PDB entry 8BYP | electron microscopy, 3.12 A resolution | chains N and X

Chain N:
Protein: Ntnh/X
Source organism: Clostridium botulinum
Chain sequence (1174 residues; numbered 1 to 1174; the number before each row is that of its first residue):
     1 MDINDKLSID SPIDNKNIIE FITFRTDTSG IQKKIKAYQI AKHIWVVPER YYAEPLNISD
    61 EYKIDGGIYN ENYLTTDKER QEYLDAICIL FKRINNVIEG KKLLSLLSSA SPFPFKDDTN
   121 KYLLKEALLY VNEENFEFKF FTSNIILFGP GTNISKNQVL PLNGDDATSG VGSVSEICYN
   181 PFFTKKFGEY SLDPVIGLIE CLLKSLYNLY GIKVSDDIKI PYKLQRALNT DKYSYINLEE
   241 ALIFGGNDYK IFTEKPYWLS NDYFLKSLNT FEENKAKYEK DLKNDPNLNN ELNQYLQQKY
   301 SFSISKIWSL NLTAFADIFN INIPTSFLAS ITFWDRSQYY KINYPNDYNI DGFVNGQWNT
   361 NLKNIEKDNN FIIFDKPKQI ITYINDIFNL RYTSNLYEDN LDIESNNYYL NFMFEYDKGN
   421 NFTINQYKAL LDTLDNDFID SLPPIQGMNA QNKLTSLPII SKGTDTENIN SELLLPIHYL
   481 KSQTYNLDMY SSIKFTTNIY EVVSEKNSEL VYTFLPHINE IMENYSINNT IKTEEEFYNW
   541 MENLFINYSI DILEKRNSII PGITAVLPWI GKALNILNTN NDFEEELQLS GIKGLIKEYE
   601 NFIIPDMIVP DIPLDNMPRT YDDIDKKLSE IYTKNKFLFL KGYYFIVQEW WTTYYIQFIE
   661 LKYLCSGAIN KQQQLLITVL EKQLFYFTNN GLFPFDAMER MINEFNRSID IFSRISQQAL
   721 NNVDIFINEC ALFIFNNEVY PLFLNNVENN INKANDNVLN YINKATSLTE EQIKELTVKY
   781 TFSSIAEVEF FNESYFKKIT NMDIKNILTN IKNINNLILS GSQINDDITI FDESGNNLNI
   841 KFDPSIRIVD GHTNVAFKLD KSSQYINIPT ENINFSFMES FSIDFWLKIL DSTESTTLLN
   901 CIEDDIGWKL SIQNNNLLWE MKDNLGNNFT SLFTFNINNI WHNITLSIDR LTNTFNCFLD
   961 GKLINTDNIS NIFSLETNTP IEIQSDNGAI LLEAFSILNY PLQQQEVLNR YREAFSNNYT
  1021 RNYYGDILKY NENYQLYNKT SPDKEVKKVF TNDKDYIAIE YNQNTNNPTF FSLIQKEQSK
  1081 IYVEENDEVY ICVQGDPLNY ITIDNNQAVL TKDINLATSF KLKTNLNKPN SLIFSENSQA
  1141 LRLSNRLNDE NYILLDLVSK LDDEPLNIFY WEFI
Not modelled in the structure: 1-8, 129-138

Chain X:
Protein: Botulinum neurotoxin type X
Source organism: Clostridium botulinum
Reference sequence: P0DPK1 (BXX_CLOBO); numbering as in UniProt (aligned over 1-1306)
Chain sequence (1306 residues; row label = number of the first residue in the row):
     1 MKLEINKFNY NDPIDGINVI TMRPPRHSDK INKGKGPFKA FQVIKNIWIV PERYNFTNNT
    61 NDLNIPSEPI MEADAIYNPN YLNTPSEKDE FLQGVIKVLE RIKSKPEGEK LLELISSSIP
   121 LPLVSNGALT LSDNETIAYQ ENNNIVSNLQ ANLVIYGPGP DIANNATYGL YSTPISNGEG
   181 TLSEVSFSPF YLKPFDESYG NYRSLVNIVN KFVKREFAPD PASTLMHELV HVTHNLYGIS
   241 NRNFYYNFDT GKIETSRQQN SLIFEELLTF GGIDSKAISS LIIKKIIETA KNNYTTLISE
   301 RLNTVTVEND LLKYIKNKIP VQGRLGNFKL DTAEFEKKLN TILFVLNESN LAQRFSILVA
   361 KHFLKERPID PIYVNILDDN SYSTLEGFNI SSQGSNDFQG QLLESSYFEK IESNALRAFI
   421 KICPRNGLLY NAIYRNSKNY LNNIDLEDKK TTSKTNVSYP CSLLNGCIEV ENKDLFLISN
   481 KDSLNDINLS EEKIKPETTV FFKDKLPPQD ITLSNYDFTE ANSIPSISQQ NILERNEELY
   541 EPIRNSLFEI KTIYVDKLTT FHFLEAQNID ESIDSSKIRV ELTDSVDEAL SNPNKVYSPF
   601 KNMSNTINSI ETGITSTYIF YQWLRSIVKD FSDETGKIDV IDKSSDTLAI VPYIGPLLNI
   661 GNDIRHGDFV GAIELAGITA LLEYVPEFTI PILVGLEVIG GELAREQVEA IVNNALDKRD
   721 QKWAEVYNIT KAQWWGTIHL QINTRLAHTY KALSRQANAI KMNMEFQLAN YKGNIDDKAK
   781 IKNAISETEI LLNKSVEQAM KNTEKFMIKL SNSYLTKEMI PKVQDNLKNF DLETKKTLDK
   841 FIKEKEDILG TNLSSSLRRK VSIRLNKNIA FDINDIPFSE FDDLINQYKN EIEDYEVLNL
   901 GAEDGKIKDL SGTTSDINIG SDIELADGRE NKAIKIKGSE NSTIKIAMNK YLRFSATDNF
   961 SISFWIKHPK PTNLLNNGIE YTLVENFNQR GWKISIQDSK LIWYLRDHNN SIKIVTPDYI
  1021 AFNGWNLITI TNNRSKGSIV YVNGSKIEEK DISSIWNTEV DDPIIFRLKN NRDTQAFTLL
  1081 DQFSIYRKEL NQNEVVKLYN YYFNSNYIRD IWGNPLQYNK KYYLQTQDKP GKGLIREYWS
  1141 SFGYDYVILS DSKTITFPNN IRYGALYNGS KVLIKNSKKL DGLVRNKDFI QLEIDGYNMG
  1201 ISADRFNEDT NYIGTTYGTT HDLTTDFEII QRQEKYRNYC QLKTPYNIFH KSGLMSTETS
  1261 KPTFHDYRDW VYSSAWYFQN YENLNLRKHT KTNWYFIPKD EGWDED
Not modelled in the structure: 1, 426-465
Differences from the reference sequence: conflict A360 (Arg in P0DPK1), F363 (Tyr in P0DPK1)
Disulfide bonds: C423-C467
Curated features (UniProtKB/Swiss-Prot):
  - motif: S1274 to Y1277 (Host ganglioside-binding motif)
  - active site: E228
  - binding site (Zn(2+)): H227, H231, E266
  - mutagenesis: C423 (C423S: Artificially assembled toxin fragment (light chain plus translocation domain) does not digest VAMP2 in neurons, is more susceptible to proteases), C461 (C461S: Slight decrease in cleavage of VAMP2 by artificially assembled toxin fragment (light chain plus translocation domain) in neurons), C467 (C467S: Slight decrease in cleavage of VAMP2 by artificially assembled toxin fragment (light chain plus translocation domain) in neurons)
From the paper describing this entry:
  - contacts within the chain: I273-F878 (hydrophobic contact), I273-P877 (hydrophobic contact)
  - conformationally variable residues (loop rearrangement, order/disorder transition): F195 to R215, N243 to I263, G272 to I278, C461
  - conformationally variable residues (helix shift): E880 to Y895 (from molecular simulation)

How chain N and chain X interact:
Pairs across the interface (158):
  K102(N) - T1259(X)
  K102(N) - Y1267(X)  hydrogen bond
  D317(N) - N1285(X)  hydrogen bond
  D317(N) - R1287(X)  salt bridge
  D317(N) - K1288(X)
  I318(N) - K1288(X)  hydrogen bond (backbone-side chain)
  N320(N) - N1283(X)
  N320(N) - L1284(X)
  N320(N) - N1285(X)
  K428(N) - P1130(X)
  A429(N) - D1128(X)
  D432(N) - K1129(X)  salt bridge
  D432(N) - Y1267(X)  hydrogen bond (backbone-side chain)
  L434(N) - Y1267(X)  hydrogen bond (backbone-side chain)
  D435(N) - K1261(X)  salt bridge
  D435(N) - Y1267(X)
  D437(N) - K1261(X)
  E520(N) - R665(X)  salt bridge
  I546(N) - K643(X)
  S549(N) - D642(X)
  I550(N) - K643(X)
  I550(N) - E674(X)
  L553(N) - D642(X)
  E554(N) - D639(X)
  E554(N) - V640(X)
  E554(N) - V670(X)
  K555(N) - V640(X)  hydrogen bond (backbone-backbone)
  R556(N) - I638(X)
  R556(N) - D639(X)  salt bridge
  N557(N) - G636(X)  hydrogen bond (side chain-backbone)
  N557(N) - K637(X)
  N557(N) - I638(X)  hydrogen bond (side chain-backbone)
  I559(N) - D633(X)
  P561(N) - E1049(X)
  G562(N) - K1046(X)
  E585(N) - K601(X)  salt bridge
  V778(N) - G978(X)
  V778(N) - I979(X)  hydrophobic
  K779(N) - L975(X)
  K779(N) - N977(X)  hydrogen bond
  K779(N) - G978(X)
  K779(N) - I979(X)
  A786(N) - K1013(X)
  A786(N) - V1015(X)
  E787(N) - Q997(X)  hydrogen bond
  E787(N) - K1000(X)
  E789(N) - K1013(X)
  E789(N) - E1048(X)
  E789(N) - K1050(X)  salt bridge
  F791(N) - E1048(X)
  N792(N) - P1017(X)
  N792(N) - I1047(X)
  E793(N) - K1046(X)  salt bridge
  E793(N) - I1047(X)  hydrogen bond (backbone-backbone)
  S794(N) - S1045(X)
  S794(N) - K1046(X)  hydrogen bond (side chain-backbone)
  S794(N) - I1047(X)
  I824(N) - Y1246(X)
  T829(N) - Y1246(X)
  F831(N) - K1243(X)
  F831(N) - F1278(X)  hydrophobic
  E833(N) - R1232(X)  hydrogen bond (backbone-side chain)
  S834(N) - E1282(X)
  G835(N) - Q1279(X)
  G835(N) - N1280(X)
  G835(N) - E1282(X)
  G835(N) - N1283(X)  hydrogen bond (backbone-side chain)
  N837(N) - Q1279(X)  hydrogen bond
  N854(N) - K1187(X)  hydrogen bond
  Q913(N) - I863(X)
  Q913(N) - R864(X)  hydrogen bond (backbone-side chain)
  N914(N) - K860(X)
  N914(N) - R864(X)
  N916(N) - R864(X)  hydrogen bond
  L918(N) - K867(X)
  E920(N) - K867(X)  salt bridge
  T930(N) - K867(X)
  T930(N) - N868(X)
  S931(N) - N868(X)
  S931(N) - A870(X)
  L932(N) - R864(X)
  L932(N) - N868(X)  hydrogen bond (backbone-backbone)
  L932(N) - I869(X)
  L932(N) - A870(X)  hydrogen bond (backbone-backbone)
  F933(N) - A870(X)  hydrophobic
  T934(N) - D720(X)
  T934(N) - I869(X)
  N936(N) - K505(X)
  D949(N) - S644(X)  hydrogen bond
  D949(N) - S645(X)
  L951(N) - S644(X)
  T952(N) - K643(X)
  T952(N) - S644(X)
  T952(N) - D646(X)
  N953(N) - K817(X)  hydrogen bond (backbone-side chain)
  T954(N) - K817(X)  hydrogen bond
  G961(N) - F881(X)
  K962(N) - N874(X)
  K962(N) - F881(X)
  L963(N) - I873(X)
  L963(N) - N874(X)
  I964(N) - F871(X)
  I964(N) - D872(X)
  I964(N) - I873(X)  hydrogen bond (backbone-backbone)
  N965(N) - T816(X)
  N965(N) - A870(X)
  N965(N) - F871(X)
  T966(N) - T816(X)
  T966(N) - K817(X)  hydrogen bond (backbone-side chain)
  T966(N) - I873(X)
  D967(N) - K817(X)
  D967(N) - Q824(X)
  N968(N) - K817(X)
  N968(N) - P821(X)
  P1001(N) - S644(X)
  Q1003(N) - S644(X)
  Q1003(N) - S645(X)
  Q1004(N) - E880(X)
  Q1005(N) - L884(X)
  L1008(N) - F881(X)  hydrophobic
  L1008(N) - L884(X)  hydrophobic
  R1012(N) - L884(X)
  R1012(N) - I885(X)  hydrogen bond (side chain-backbone)
  S1016(N) - N1104(X)
  S1016(N) - S1105(X)
  S1016(N) - N1106(X)
  N1017(N) - N1106(X)
  N1017(N) - R1185(X)  hydrogen bond (backbone-side chain)
  N1018(N) - S1105(X)  hydrogen bond
  Y1019(N) - R1185(X)
  K1039(N) - P508(X)
  T1040(N) - P507(X)
  T1040(N) - D510(X)
  P1042(N) - P507(X)
  Y1061(N) - N515(X)
  I1081(N) - K1178(X)
  E1084(N) - R1185(X)  salt bridge
  R1142(N) - T512(X)
  S1144(N) - S514(X)
  N1145(N) - S514(X)
  R1146(N) - S514(X)  hydrogen bond (backbone-backbone)
  R1146(N) - D517(X)
  D1149(N) - D517(X)
  N1151(N) - S514(X)  hydrogen bond (side chain-backbone)
  S1159(N) - R354(X)  hydrogen bond
  K1160(N) - R354(X)  hydrogen bond (backbone-side chain)
  L1161(N) - N350(X)
  L1161(N) - Q353(X)
  L1161(N) - R354(X)
  L1161(N) - I511(X)  hydrophobic
  D1162(N) - Q353(X)  hydrogen bond (backbone-side chain)
  L1166(N) - R354(X)
  L1166(N) - T512(X)
  N1167(N) - P508(X)
  N1167(N) - Q509(X)  hydrogen bond (side chain-backbone)
  I1168(N) - D510(X)
  I1168(N) - T512(X)
  I1168(N) - S514(X)
Interface residues without a listed pair, chain N (114 interface residues in all): I98, K255, N420, T433, F438, H517, Y632, K636, F637, K774, Y780, S822, N836, N956, E1013, S1079, K1080, L1126, L1143, L1147, D1163
Interface residues without a listed pair, chain X (107 interface residues in all): K110, Y516, T519, I641, R719, L974, N976, D998, R1072, Q1127, I1161, Y1163, K1179, L1180, K1235, N1247, I1248, S1252, T1263, Y1281
Interface features reported in the paper:
  - interface residues, chain N: K636(N), E787(N), E789(N), E793(N)
  - interface residues, chain X: D998(X), K1000(X), K1013(X), K1046(X), E1048(X), E1049(X), K1050(X)

In short:
114 residues of chain N and 107 residues of chain X are in contact; the contacts include 34 hydrogen bonds and
10 salt bridges. Polar contacts include D317(N)-R1287(X), D432(N)-K1129(X) and D435(N)-K1261(X). From the
paper: interface residues K636(N), E787(N) and D998(X) among others; conformational variability at F195(X),
N243(X) and G272(X) among others.
Chain N is Ntnh/X and chain X is Botulinum neurotoxin type X, both from Clostridium botulinum; the structure,
Botulinum neurotoxin serotype X in complex with NTNH/X, was determined by electron microscopy together with
8QFT from the same study.
